Entry 4UO2 (X-ray diffraction, 2.70 A resolution); this record covers chains B and D of the 6 polymer chains in the assembly.

== Chain B (and D) ==
Molecule: H3 haemagglutinin HA2 chain
Notes: chain D of this document is another copy of the same molecule, construct and numbering; everything in this record applies to it too
Reference sequence: C3TUR9 (C3TUR9_9INFA); residues 1-172 here correspond to UniProt positions 347-518 (UniProt number = residue number + 346)
Sequence (172 residues; each row starts with the number of its first residue):
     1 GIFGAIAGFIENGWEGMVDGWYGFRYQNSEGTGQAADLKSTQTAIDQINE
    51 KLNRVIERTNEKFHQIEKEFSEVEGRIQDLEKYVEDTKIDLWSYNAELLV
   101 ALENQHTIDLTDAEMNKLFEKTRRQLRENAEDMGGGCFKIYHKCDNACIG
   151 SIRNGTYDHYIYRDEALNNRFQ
Covalent attachments: glycan linked to N154
From the paper describing this entry:
  - post-translational modification sites: N154 (proposed by the authors, not directly observed)

== Chain B / chain D interface ==
Pairs across the interface - 50 pairs, chain B then chain D:
  G1(B) with K117(D), hydrogen bond (backbone-side chain)
  I2(B) with F3(D); A113(D)
  G4(B) with K117(D)
  F9(B) with R124(D)
  R76(B) with F70(D); E74(D), salt bridge; I77(D); E81(D), salt bridge
  D79(B) with H64(D), salt bridge; Q65(D); I66(D)
  L80(B) with I66(D); L80(D), hydrophobic; E81(D); V84(D), hydrophobic
  Y83(B) with Q65(D); I66(D), hydrophobic; K68(D), hydrogen bond; V84(D), hydrophobic; E85(D), hydrogen bond; K88(D), hydrogen bond
  V84(B) with V84(D), hydrophobic
  D86(B) with K62(D), salt bridge
  T87(B) with K88(D)
  D90(B) with K62(D), salt bridge
  L91(B) with L91(D), hydrophobic; W92(D); N95(D)
  Y94(B) with V55(D), hydrophobic; I56(D), hydrophobic; W92(D), hydrophobic; N95(D); L99(D)
  E97(B) with V55(D)
  L98(B) with V55(D), hydrophobic
  Q105(B) with H106(D)
  F119(B) with R124(D)
  E131(B) with R127(D), salt bridge; E128(D); R163(D), salt bridge
  D132(B) with R124(D), salt bridge; R127(D)
  M133(B) with R127(D)
  Y141(B) with R127(D), hydrogen bond; R163(D)
  R170(B) with E128(D), salt bridge; R163(D), hydrogen bond (backbone-side chain)
  F171(B) with L167(D), hydrophobic; F171(D), hydrophobic
Also at the interface, not in a pair above, chain B (29 interface residues in all): F3, A101, L102, G134, K139
Also at the interface, not in a pair above, chain D (34 interface residues in all): R54, Q78, L102, L110, R123

== In short ==
29 residues of chain B and 34 residues of chain D are in contact; the contacts include 6 hydrogen bonds and 9
salt bridges. Among the polar pairs are R76(B)-E74(D), R76(B)-E81(D) and D79(B)-H64(D). The paper reports a
modification site at N154(B).
Both chains are H3 haemagglutinin HA2 chain. Entry 4UO2 (Structure of the A_Equine_Richmond_07 H3
haemagglutinin in complex with Sialyl Lewis X) was determined by X-ray diffraction (same publication as 4UNW,
4UNX, 4UNY, 4UNZ, 4UO0, 4UO1 and 8 further entries).
